Entry 5S63 (X-ray diffraction, 2.60 A resolution); this record covers chains D and E of the 6 polymer chains in the assembly.

Chain D:
Name: Tubulin beta-2B chain
From: Bos taurus
Reference sequence: Q6B856 (TBB2B_BOVIN); the author numbering skips numbers that UniProt does not, so the offset changes along the chain: 1-42 = UniProt 1-42; 45-360 = UniProt 43-358; 369-455 = UniProt 359-445
Sequence (445 residues; each row starts with the number of its first residue; note: 10 numbers in that range are skipped by the numbering (no residue carries them; nothing is unmodelled there)):
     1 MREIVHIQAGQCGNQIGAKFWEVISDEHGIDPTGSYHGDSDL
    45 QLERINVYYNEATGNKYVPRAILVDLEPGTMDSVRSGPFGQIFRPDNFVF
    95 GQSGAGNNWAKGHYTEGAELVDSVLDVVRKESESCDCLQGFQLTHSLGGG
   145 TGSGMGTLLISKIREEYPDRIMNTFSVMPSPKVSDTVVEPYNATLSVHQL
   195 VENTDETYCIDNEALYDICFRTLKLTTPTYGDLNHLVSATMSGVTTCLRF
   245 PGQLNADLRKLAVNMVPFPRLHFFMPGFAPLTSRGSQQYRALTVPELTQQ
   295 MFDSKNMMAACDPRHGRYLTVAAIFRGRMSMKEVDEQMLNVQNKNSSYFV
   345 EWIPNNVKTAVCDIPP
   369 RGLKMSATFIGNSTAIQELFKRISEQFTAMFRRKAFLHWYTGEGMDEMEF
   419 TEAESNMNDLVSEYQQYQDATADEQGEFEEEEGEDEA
Disordered / not traced: 282-285, 442-455
UniProt features mapped onto this chain:
  - motif: M1 to I4 (MREI motif)
  - binding site (GTP): Q11, E71, S140, G144, T145, G146, N206, N228
  - binding site (Mg(2+)): E71
  - modified residue: S40 (Phosphoserine), T57 (Phosphothreonine), K60 (N6-acetyllysine), S174 (Phosphoserine), T287 (Phosphothreonine), T292 (Phosphothreonine), R320 (Omega-N-methylarginine), E448 (5-glutamyl polyglutamate)
  - cross-link (Glycyl lysine isopeptide (Lys-Gly)): K60 (interchain with G-Cter in ubiquitin), K326 (interchain with G-Cter in ubiquitin)
Metal / ion sites: Mg2+: Q11 (together with GDP)
Small-molecule neighbours: GDP (guanosine-5'-diphosphate): G10, Q11, C12, Q15, I16, A99, N101, S140, G142, G143, G144, T145, G146, V171, P173, V177, S178, E183, N206, L209, Y224, L227, N228

Chain E:
Name: Stathmin-4
From: Rattus norvegicus
Reference sequence: P63043 (STMN4_RAT); residues 5-145 here correspond to UniProt positions 49-189 (UniProt number = residue number + 44)
Sequence (143 residues; numbered 3 to 145; the number before each row is that of its first residue):
     3 MADMEVIELNKCTSGQSFEVILKPPSFDGVPEFNASLPRRRDPSLEEIQK
    53 KLEAAEERRKYQEAELLKHLAEKREHEREVIQKAIEENNNFIKMAKEKLA
   103 QKMESNKENREAHLAAMLERLQEKDKHAEEVRKNKELKEEASR
Disordered / not traced: 3-5, 29-43, 144-145
Sequence notes: initiating methionine (3); expression tag (4)
UniProt features mapped onto this chain:
  - modified residue: S46 (Phosphoserine)

How chain D and chain E interact:
Residue-residue contacts (26; chain D residue first):
  Y108(D) with H129(E), hydrogen bond; V133(E), hydrophobic; R134(E), hydrogen bond (backbone-side chain)
  T109(D) with K137(E)
  A112(D) with R134(E)
  S155(D) with L123(E); K126(E)
  K156(D) with D127(E), salt bridge
  R158(D) with L123(E)
  E159(D) with L120(E); L123(E); D127(E)
  P162(D) with L116(E), hydrophobic; M119(E), hydrophobic
  D163(D) with R112(E)
  Q193(D) with K126(E), hydrogen bond
  N197(D) with L123(E)
  T409(D) with K140(E), hydrogen bond (backbone-side chain)
  G410(D) with K137(E)
  E411(D) with V133(E); K137(E), salt bridge
  G412(D) with V133(E); N136(E); K137(E)
  M413(D) with V133(E)
  E417(D) with H129(E), salt bridge
Other interface residues (no listed pair), chain E (14 interface residues in all): A130

Overview:
The interface between chain D and chain E involves 17 residues on one side and 14 on the other; the contacts
include 4 hydrogen bonds and 3 salt bridges. Polar pairs include K156(D)-D127(E), E411(D)-K137(E) and
E417(D)-H129(E). Bound to chain D: GDP.
Chain D is Tubulin beta-2B chain (Bos taurus) and chain E is Stathmin-4 (Rattus norvegicus); the structure,
Tubulin-Z2241115980-complex, was determined by X-ray diffraction together with 5S4L, 5S4M, 5S4N, 5S4O, 5S4P,
5S4Q and 52 further entries from the same study.
